9FB5 - chains A and B of the 7 polymer chains in the assembly; structure by electron microscopy, 3.00 A resolution.

[Chain A (and B)]
Name: Large T antigen
Organism: Betapolyomavirus macacae
Notes: EC 3.6.4.-; chain B of this document is another copy of the same molecule, construct and numbering; everything in this record applies to it too
UniProtKB: P03070 (LT_SV40); residue numbers follow UniProt; this construct covers 266-627
Chain sequence (362 residues; row label = number of the first residue in the row):
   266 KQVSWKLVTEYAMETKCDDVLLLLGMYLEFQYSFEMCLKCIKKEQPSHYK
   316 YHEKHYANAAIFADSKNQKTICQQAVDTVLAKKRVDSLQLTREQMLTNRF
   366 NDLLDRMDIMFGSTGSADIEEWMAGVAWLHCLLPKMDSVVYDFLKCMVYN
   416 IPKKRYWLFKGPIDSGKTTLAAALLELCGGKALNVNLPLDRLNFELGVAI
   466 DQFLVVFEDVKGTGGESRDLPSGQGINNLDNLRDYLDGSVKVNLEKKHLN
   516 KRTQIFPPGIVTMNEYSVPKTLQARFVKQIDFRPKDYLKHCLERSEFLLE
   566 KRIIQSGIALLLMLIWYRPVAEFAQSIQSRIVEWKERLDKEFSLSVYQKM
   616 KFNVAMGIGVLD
Curated features (UniProtKB/Swiss-Prot):
  - binding site (Zn(2+)): C302, C305, H313, H317
  - binding site (ATP): G426 to T433
Residues lining bound ligands: ATP (adenosine-5'-triphosphate): W393, P427, I428, D429, S430, G431, K432, T433, T434, N529, R548, P549, K550, D551, L553, K554, L557

[How chain A and chain B interact]
Residue-residue contacts (36; chain A residue first):
  D284(A) with R349(B), salt bridge
  L286(A) with A346(B); R349(B)
  L287(A) with L353(B), hydrophobic
  G290(A) with A346(B); V350(B)
  M291(A) with V350(B); Q354(B)
  L293(A) with T343(B)
  E294(A) with V350(B)
  Q310(A) with Q354(B)
  D329(A) with K271(B), salt bridge
  S330(A) with Q339(B), hydrogen bond (backbone-side chain)
  K331(A) with W270(B); Q339(B)
  N332(A) with Q339(B), hydrogen bond (backbone-side chain)
  Q333(A) with Q339(B), hydrogen bond (backbone-side chain)
  I428(A) with R498(B)
  D429(A) with R540(B), salt bridge
  E460(A) with K516(B), salt bridge
  V463(A) with K516(B)
  K476(A) with D455(B), salt bridge
  P486(A) with N496(B)
  S487(A) with L454(B)
  K512(A) with E510(B), salt bridge
  H513(A) with H513(B)
  E561(A) with K419(B), salt bridge
  L564(A) with P417(B); K418(B)
  R567(A) with P417(B); G503(B), hydrogen bond (side chain-backbone); S504(B); V505(B); I520(B)
  Q570(A) with S504(B), hydrogen bond (side chain-backbone); V505(B)
Other interface residues (no listed pair), chain A (33 interface residues in all): L289, K334, A437, K446, N449, K554, E565
Other interface residues (no listed pair), chain B (27 interface residues in all): D342, K506, N508

[Overview]
33 residues of chain A face 27 of chain B across their interface, with 5 hydrogen bonds and 7 salt bridges.
Polar pairs include D284(A)-R349(B), D329(A)-K271(B) and D429(A)-R540(B). Chain A binds ATP. UniProt lists 4
Zn2+-binding residues and 8 ATP-binding residues on chain A.
Chain A and chain B are both Large T antigen (Betapolyomavirus macacae); the structure, Active SV40 LTAg
complex with DNA (3D variability component_002, frame_000), was determined by electron microscopy together
with 9EVH, 9EVP, 9F3T, 9F3U, 9F5I, 9F73 and 14 further entries from the same study.
